Entry 8R3Z (electron microscopy, 3.40 A resolution); this record covers chains A and B.

[Chain A]
Name: HrAgo1
Organism: Candidatus Harpocratesius repetitus
Chain sequence (817 residues; numbered 1 to 817; the number before each row is that of its first residue):
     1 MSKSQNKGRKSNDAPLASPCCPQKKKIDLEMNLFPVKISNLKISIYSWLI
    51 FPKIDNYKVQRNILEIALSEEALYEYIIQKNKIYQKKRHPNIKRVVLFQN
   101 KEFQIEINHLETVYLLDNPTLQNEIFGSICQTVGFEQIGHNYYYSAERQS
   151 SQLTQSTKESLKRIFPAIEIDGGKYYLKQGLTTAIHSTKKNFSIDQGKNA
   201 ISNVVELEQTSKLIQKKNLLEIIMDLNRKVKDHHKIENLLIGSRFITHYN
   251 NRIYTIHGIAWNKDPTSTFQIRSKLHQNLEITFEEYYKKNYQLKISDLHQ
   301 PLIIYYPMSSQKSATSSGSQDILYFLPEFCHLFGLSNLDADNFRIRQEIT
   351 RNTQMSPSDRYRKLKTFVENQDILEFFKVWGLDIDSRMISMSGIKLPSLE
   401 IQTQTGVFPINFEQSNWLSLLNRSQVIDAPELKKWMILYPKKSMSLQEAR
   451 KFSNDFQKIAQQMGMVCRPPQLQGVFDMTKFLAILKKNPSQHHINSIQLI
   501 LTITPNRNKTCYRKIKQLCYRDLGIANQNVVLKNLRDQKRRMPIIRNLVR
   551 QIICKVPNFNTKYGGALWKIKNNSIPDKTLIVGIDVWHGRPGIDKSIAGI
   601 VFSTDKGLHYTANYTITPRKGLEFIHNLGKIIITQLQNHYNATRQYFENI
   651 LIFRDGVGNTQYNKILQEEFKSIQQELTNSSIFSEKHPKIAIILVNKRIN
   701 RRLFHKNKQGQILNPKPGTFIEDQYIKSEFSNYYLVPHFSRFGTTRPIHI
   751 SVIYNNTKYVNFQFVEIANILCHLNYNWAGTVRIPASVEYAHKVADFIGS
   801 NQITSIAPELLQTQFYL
Unresolved in the structure: 1-26, 100-102, 194-197, 272-281, 308-321, 590-594
Ion coordination: Mg2+: Gln551, Leu817 (shared with U1(B), A3(B) of chain B)
What the authors report for this chain:
  - catalytic residues: Asp585, Glu623, Asp655, His792
  - binding site for the 21-nt RNA strand (chain B): Lys516, Lys555, His738, Arg746

[Chain B]
Molecule: 21-nt RNA strand
Sequence (21 nucleotides; each row starts with the number of its first residue):
     1 UGAGGUAGUAGGUUGUAUAGU
Unresolved in the structure: 7-21
Ion coordination: Mg2+: U1, A3 (shared with Gln551(A), Leu817(A) of chain A)

[How chain A and chain B interact]
Contacting residue pairs (34):
  Thr350(A) - U6(B)  sugar contact
  Gln354(A) - U6(B)  hydrogen bond to the phosphate
  Arg507(A) - U1(B)  hydrogen bond to the sugar
  Lys509(A) - U1(B)  hydrogen bond to the base
  Tyr512(A) - U1(B)  stacking on the base
  Lys516(A) - U1(B)  salt bridge to the phosphate
  Gln528(A) - U1(B)  hydrogen bond to the phosphate
  Asn529(A) - U1(B)  hydrogen bond to the sugar
  Asn529(A) - G2(B)  sugar contact
  Val530(A) - U1(B)  phosphate contact
  Val530(A) - G2(B)  phosphate contact
  Val531(A) - U1(B)  phosphate contact
  Val531(A) - G2(B)  hydrogen bond to the phosphate
  Asn534(A) - G2(B)  hydrogen bond to the phosphate
  Arg540(A) - G2(B)  hydrogen bond to the base
  Pro543(A) - G2(B)  base contact
  Ile544(A) - G2(B)  base contact
  Asn547(A) - G2(B)  hydrogen bond to the sugar
  Asn547(A) - A3(B)  hydrogen bond to the sugar
  Gln551(A) - U1(B)  hydrogen bond to the phosphate
  Gln551(A) - G2(B)  sugar contact
  Lys555(A) - U1(B)  salt bridge to the phosphate
  His738(A) - G5(B)  hydrogen bond to the phosphate
  His738(A) - U6(B)  salt bridge to the phosphate
  Thr745(A) - U6(B)  phosphate contact
  Arg746(A) - U6(B)  hydrogen bond to the phosphate
  Asn777(A) - A3(B)  hydrogen bond to the phosphate
  Asn777(A) - G4(B)  hydrogen bond to the phosphate
  Trp778(A) - G4(B)  base contact
  Val782(A) - G4(B)  sugar contact
  Arg783(A) - G5(B)  sugar contact
  Glu789(A) - G5(B)  phosphate contact
  Lys793(A) - G4(B)  salt bridge to the phosphate
  Leu817(A) - U1(B)  phosphate contact
Also at the interface, not in a pair above, chain A (34 interface residues in all): Thr353, Asn508, Asn527, Leu548, Phe739, Ser740, Phe742

[In short]
The interface between chain A and chain B involves 34 residues on one side and 6 on the other; the contacts
include 15 hydrogen bonds, 4 salt bridges and 1 aromatic stacking contact. Polar contacts include
Lys509(A)-U1(B), Arg540(A)-G2(B) and Arg507(A)-U1(B). From the paper: catalytic residues Asp585(A), Glu623(A)
and Asp655(A) among others; a binding site for the 21-nt RNA strand (chain B) at Lys516(A), Lys555(A) and
His738(A) among others.
Chain A is HrAgo1 (Candidatus Harpocratesius repetitus) and chain B is a 21-nt RNA strand; the structure,
Cryo-EM structure of the Asgard archaeal Argonaute HrAgo1 bound to a guide RNA, was determined by electron
microscopy.
